1M1Y - chains C and D of the 8 polymer chains in the assembly; structure by X-ray diffraction, 3.20 A resolution.

== Chain C ==
Protein: Nitrogenase molybdenum-iron protein alpha chain
Organism: Azotobacter vinelandii
Notes: EC 1.18.6.1
Reference sequence: P07328 (NIFD_AZOVI); residues 2-492 here correspond to UniProt positions 1-491 (UniProt number = residue number - 1)
Chain sequence (491 residues; row label = number of the first residue in the row):
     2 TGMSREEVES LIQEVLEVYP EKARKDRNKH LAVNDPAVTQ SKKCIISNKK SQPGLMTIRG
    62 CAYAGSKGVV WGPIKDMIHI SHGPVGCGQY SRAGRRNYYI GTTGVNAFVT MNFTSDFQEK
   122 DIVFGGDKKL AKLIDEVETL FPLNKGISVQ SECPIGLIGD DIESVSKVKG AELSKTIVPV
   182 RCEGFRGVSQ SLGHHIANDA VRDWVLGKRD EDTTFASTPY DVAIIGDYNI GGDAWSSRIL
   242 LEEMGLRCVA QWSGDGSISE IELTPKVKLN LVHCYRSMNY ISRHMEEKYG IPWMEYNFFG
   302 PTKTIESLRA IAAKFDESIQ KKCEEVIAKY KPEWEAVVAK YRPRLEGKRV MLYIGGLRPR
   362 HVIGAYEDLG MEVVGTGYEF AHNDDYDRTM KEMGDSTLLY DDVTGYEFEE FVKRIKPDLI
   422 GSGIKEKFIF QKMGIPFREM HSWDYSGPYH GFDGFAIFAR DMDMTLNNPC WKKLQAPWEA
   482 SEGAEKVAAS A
Disordered / not traced: 2-3, 481-492
Bound ions: fe(8)-S(7) cluster Fe: Cys62, Cys88 (shared with Cys70(D), Cys95(D), Ser188(D) of chain D); fe-mo-s cluster Fe near Cys275 (its only coordinating residue here)
Small-molecule neighbours:
  - fe-mo-s cluster (CFM): Val70, Arg96, His195, Tyr229, Ile231, Cys275, Ser278, Ile355, Gly356, Gly357, Leu358, Arg359, Pro360, Phe381, His442
  - fe(8)-S(7) cluster (CLF): Cys62, Tyr64, Pro85, Gly87, Cys88, Tyr91, Glu153, Cys154, Gly185
  - 3-hydroxy-3-carboxy-adipic acid (HCA): Ala65, Gly95, Arg96, Gln191, Gly424, Ile425, Lys426, Glu440, His442

== Chain D ==
Protein: Nitrogenase molybdenum-iron protein beta chain
Organism: Azotobacter vinelandii
Notes: EC 1.18.6.1
Reference sequence: P07329 (NIFK_AZOVI); residues 2-523 here correspond to UniProt positions 1-522 (UniProt number = residue number - 1)
Chain sequence (522 residues; row label = number of the first residue in the row):
     2 SQQVDKIKAS YPLFLDQDYK DMLAKKRDGF EEKYPQDKID EVFQWTTTKE YQELNFQREA
    62 LTVNPAKACQ PLGAVLCALG FEKTMPYVHG SQGCVAYFRS YFNRHFREPV SCVSDSMTED
   122 AAVFGGQQNM KDGLQNCKAT YKPDMIAVST TCMAEVIGDD LNAFINNSKK EGFIPDEFPV
   182 PFAHTPSFVG SHVTGWDNMF EGIARYFTLK SMDDKVVGSN KKINIVPGFE TYLGNFRVIK
   242 RMLSEMGVGY SLLSDPEEVL DTPADGQFRM YAGGTTQEEM KDAPNALNTV LLQPWHLEKT
   302 KKFVEGTWKH EVPKLNIPMG LDWTDEFLMK VSEISGQPIP ASLTKERGRL VDMMTDSHTW
   362 LHGKRFALWG DPDFVMGLVK FLLELGCEPV HILCHNGNKR WKKAVDAILA ASPYGKNATV
   422 YIGKDLWHLR SLVFTDKPDF MIGNSYGKFI QRDTLHKGKE FEVPLIRIGF PIFDRHHLHR
   482 STTLGYEGAM QILTTLVNSI LERLDEETRG MQATDYNHDL VR
Bound ions: fe(8)-S(7) cluster Fe: Cys70, Cys95, Ser188 (shared with Cys62(C), Cys88(C) of chain C); Ca2+ site 1: Arg108, Glu109 (shared with 2 residues of chain B); Ca2+ site 2: Asp353, Asp357 (shared with 2 residues of chain B)
Small-molecule neighbours: fe(8)-S(7) cluster (CLF): Cys70, Pro72, Ser92, Gly94, Cys95, Tyr98, Phe99, Thr152, Cys153, Ser188

== How chain C and chain D interact ==
Pairs across the interface (192; chain C residue first):
  Val19(C) - Ala140(D)
  Tyr20(C) - Thr141(D)
  Pro21(C) - Asn137(D)
  Lys23(C) - Asp133(D)  salt bridge
  Ala24(C) - Asn137(D)
  Ser52(C) - Gln93(D)  hydrogen bond
  Ser52(C) - Ser117(D)
  Pro54(C) - Ser115(D)
  Pro54(C) - Asp116(D)
  Pro54(C) - Asn130(D)
  Pro54(C) - Asp133(D)
  Pro54(C) - Gly134(D)
  Pro54(C) - Asn137(D)  hydrogen bond (backbone-side chain)
  Gly55(C) - Val114(D)
  Gly55(C) - Ser115(D)  hydrogen bond (backbone-backbone)
  Gly55(C) - Asp116(D)
  Gly55(C) - Gly134(D)
  Gly55(C) - Cys138(D)
  Gly55(C) - Tyr142(D)
  Leu56(C) - Asn137(D)
  Leu56(C) - Thr141(D)
  Leu56(C) - Tyr142(D)  hydrogen bond (backbone-side chain)
  Met57(C) - Arg100(D)
  Met57(C) - Ser112(D)
  Met57(C) - Cys113(D)
  Met57(C) - Val114(D)  hydrophobic
  Met57(C) - Tyr142(D)
  Thr58(C) - Gln93(D)
  Thr58(C) - Arg100(D)
  Arg60(C) - Ala97(D)
  Gly61(C) - Gly94(D)
  Cys62(C) - Gly94(D)
  Ala65(C) - Tyr98(D)
  Lys76(C) - Lys27(D)
  Lys76(C) - Glu32(D)  salt bridge
  Pro85(C) - Cys153(D)  hydrophobic
  Pro85(C) - Ser188(D)
  Val86(C) - Pro66(D)  hydrophobic
  Val86(C) - Lys68(D)
  Gly87(C) - Cys70(D)
  Gln90(C) - Pro66(D)  hydrogen bond (side chain-backbone)
  Gln90(C) - Ala67(D)
  Gln90(C) - Lys68(D)  hydrogen bond (side chain-backbone)
  Gln90(C) - Tyr447(D)  hydrogen bond (backbone-side chain)
  Tyr91(C) - Ala69(D)
  Tyr91(C) - Cys70(D)  hydrogen bond
  Tyr91(C) - Leu73(D)
  Tyr91(C) - Tyr98(D)  hydrophobic
  Tyr91(C) - Phe99(D)
  Tyr91(C) - Tyr102(D)  hydrophobic
  Tyr91(C) - Arg105(D)
  Ser92(C) - Tyr98(D)
  Arg93(C) - Asn65(D)  hydrogen bond
  Arg93(C) - Tyr447(D)
  Arg93(C) - Phe450(D)
  Gly95(C) - Arg105(D)
  Tyr99(C) - Ser11(D)
  Ile101(C) - Leu24(D)  hydrophobic
  Ile101(C) - Lys34(D)
  Thr103(C) - Ile40(D)
  Thr104(C) - Arg453(D)  hydrogen bond
  Val106(C) - Ile40(D)  hydrophobic
  Val106(C) - Val43(D)  hydrophobic
  Val106(C) - Phe44(D)  hydrophobic
  Asn107(C) - Lys34(D)
  Asn107(C) - Ile40(D)
  Thr111(C) - Phe450(D)
  Met112(C) - Val64(D)  hydrophobic
  Met112(C) - Asn65(D)
  Met112(C) - Trp428(D)  hydrophobic
  Asn113(C) - Thr63(D)
  Asn113(C) - Val64(D)
  Asn113(C) - Asn65(D)  hydrogen bond (backbone-side chain)
  Asn113(C) - Pro66(D)
  Phe114(C) - Thr63(D)
  Phe114(C) - Val64(D)  hydrophobic
  Thr115(C) - Thr63(D)  hydrogen bond (backbone-backbone)
  Ser116(C) - Ala61(D)
  Asp117(C) - Thr63(D)
  Asp117(C) - Lys68(D)  salt bridge
  Phe118(C) - Phe189(D)
  Gln119(C) - Phe189(D)
  Glu120(C) - Phe189(D)  hydrogen bond (backbone-backbone)
  Ile123(C) - Val157(D)  hydrophobic
  Ile123(C) - Phe189(D)  hydrophobic
  Lys130(C) - Ala61(D)
  Lys133(C) - Glu60(D)
  Lys133(C) - Ala61(D)
  Leu134(C) - Ala61(D)
  Leu134(C) - Leu62(D)  hydrophobic
  Glu137(C) - Gln58(D)
  Glu137(C) - Arg59(D)
  Glu137(C) - Glu60(D)  hydrogen bond (side chain-backbone)
  Glu137(C) - Ala61(D)  hydrogen bond (side chain-backbone)
  Glu137(C) - Leu62(D)  hydrogen bond (side chain-backbone)
  Val138(C) - Leu62(D)  hydrophobic
  Thr140(C) - Trp46(D)
  Leu141(C) - Tyr52(D)  hydrogen bond (backbone-side chain)
  Leu141(C) - Arg59(D)
  Phe142(C) - Tyr52(D)
  Phe142(C) - Val64(D)  hydrophobic
  Phe142(C) - Trp428(D)  hydrophobic
  Pro143(C) - Trp46(D)
  Leu144(C) - Tyr35(D)  hydrophobic
  Leu144(C) - Lys39(D)
  Leu144(C) - Ile40(D)  hydrophobic
  Leu144(C) - Val43(D)  hydrophobic
  Lys146(C) - Glu32(D)  hydrogen bond (side chain-backbone)
  Lys146(C) - Glu33(D)  hydrogen bond (side chain-backbone)
  Lys146(C) - Tyr35(D)
  Cys154(C) - Ser92(D)
  Pro155(C) - Cys153(D)  hydrophobic
  Leu158(C) - Ala123(D)  hydrophobic
  Leu158(C) - Met154(D)  hydrophobic
  Leu158(C) - Val157(D)  hydrophobic
  Leu158(C) - Ile158(D)  hydrophobic
  Ile159(C) - Val157(D)  hydrophobic
  Phe186(C) - Thr119(D)
  Phe186(C) - Glu120(D)  hydrogen bond (backbone-backbone)
  Phe186(C) - Met154(D)  hydrophobic
  Arg187(C) - Glu120(D)  salt bridge
  Gly188(C) - Thr119(D)
  Val189(C) - Gln93(D)  hydrogen bond (backbone-side chain)
  Arg210(C) - Glu33(D)  salt bridge
  Gly232(C) - Ser11(D)  hydrogen bond (backbone-side chain)
  Gly232(C) - Phe15(D)
  Gly233(C) - Phe15(D)
  Trp236(C) - Phe15(D)  hydrophobic
  Trp236(C) - Tyr20(D)
  Trp236(C) - Leu24(D)
  Arg239(C) - Met23(D)
  Arg239(C) - Lys27(D)
  Arg239(C) - Phe31(D)
  Ile240(C) - Asp19(D)
  Ile240(C) - Tyr20(D)  hydrophobic
  Glu243(C) - Met23(D)
  Glu243(C) - Lys26(D)  salt bridge
  Arg248(C) - Phe31(D)
  Cys249(C) - Phe31(D)
  Val250(C) - Phe31(D)  hydrophobic
  Gln252(C) - Lys27(D)
  Asp256(C) - Lys27(D)  salt bridge
  Ser258(C) - Glu32(D)
  Ser260(C) - Phe31(D)  hydrogen bond (side chain-backbone)
  Ser260(C) - Glu32(D)  hydrogen bond (side chain-backbone)
  Ser260(C) - Glu33(D)
  Glu261(C) - Lys27(D)  salt bridge
  Glu261(C) - Phe31(D)
  Glu261(C) - Glu32(D)
  Glu334(C) - Ser2(D)  hydrogen bond
  Glu334(C) - Gln3(D)  hydrogen bond (side chain-backbone)
  Ala337(C) - Val5(D)
  Val338(C) - Val5(D)  hydrophobic
  Lys341(C) - Val5(D)  hydrogen bond (side chain-backbone)
  Tyr342(C) - Ile8(D)
  Gly406(C) - Tyr142(D)
  Tyr407(C) - Thr141(D)
  Tyr407(C) - Tyr142(D)  hydrogen bond (backbone-side chain)
  Glu410(C) - Phe269(D)
  Ile425(C) - Ser101(D)
  Lys426(C) - Ala97(D)
  Lys426(C) - Arg100(D)
  Lys426(C) - Asn104(D)
  Phe429(C) - Asn104(D)
  Phe429(C) - Arg108(D)
  Phe429(C) - Glu109(D)
  Phe429(C) - Pro110(D)  hydrophobic
  Ile430(C) - Pro110(D)
  Ile430(C) - Phe269(D)  hydrophobic
  Lys433(C) - Glu109(D)  salt bridge
  Lys433(C) - Pro110(D)
  Lys433(C) - Thr263(D)  hydrogen bond (side chain-backbone)
  Lys433(C) - Pro264(D)
  Lys433(C) - Asp266(D)
  Lys433(C) - Gly267(D)  hydrogen bond (backbone-backbone)
  Lys433(C) - Gln268(D)  hydrogen bond (backbone-backbone)
  Met434(C) - Gly267(D)
  Met434(C) - Phe269(D)  hydrophobic
  Gly448(C) - Ala10(D)
  Gly448(C) - Ser11(D)  hydrogen bond (backbone-backbone)
  Pro449(C) - Ser11(D)
  Asp454(C) - Ser2(D)
  Asp454(C) - Gln3(D)  hydrogen bond (backbone-side chain)
  Asp454(C) - Tyr20(D)  hydrogen bond
  Ala457(C) - Gln3(D)
  Ala457(C) - Ile8(D)
  Ile458(C) - Gln3(D)
  Ile458(C) - Ile8(D)  hydrophobic
  Ile458(C) - Lys9(D)
  Ile458(C) - Ala10(D)  hydrophobic
  Arg461(C) - Ile8(D)
  Leu475(C) - Ala265(D)
Also at the interface, not in a pair above, chain C (110 interface residues in all): Gln53, Tyr64, Asp77, Ile81, Gly102, Gly105, Phe216, Ser237, Leu264, Lys330, Tyr331, Thr405, Gly435, Ser447
Also at the interface, not in a pair above, chain D (98 interface residues in all): Asp6, Leu14, Gln37, Leu55, Asn56, Met86, Gln136, Lys143, Leu427, Asp454, His457

== Summary ==
110 residues of chain C and 98 residues of chain D are in contact; the contacts include 34 hydrogen bonds and
9 salt bridges. Polar pairs include Lys23(C)-Asp133(D), Lys76(C)-Glu32(D) and Asp117(C)-Lys68(D). Fe(8)-S(7)
cluster is bound between chain C and chain D.
Chain C is Nitrogenase molybdenum-iron protein alpha chain and chain D is Nitrogenase molybdenum-iron protein
beta chain, both from Azotobacter vinelandii; the structure, Chemical Crosslink of Nitrogenase MoFe Protein
and Fe Protein, was determined by X-ray diffraction, deposited together with 1M34.
